4ZUH - chains A and C of the 3 polymer chains in the assembly; structure by X-ray diffraction, 2.39 A resolution.

[Chain A]
Protein: PEDV 3C-Like protease
Organism: Porcine epidemic diarrhea virus
UniProt: K4L9I6 (K4L9I6_9ALPC); residues 1-299 here correspond to UniProt positions 2998-3296 (UniProt number = residue number + 2997)
Amino-acid sequence (305 residues; row label = number of the first residue in the row):
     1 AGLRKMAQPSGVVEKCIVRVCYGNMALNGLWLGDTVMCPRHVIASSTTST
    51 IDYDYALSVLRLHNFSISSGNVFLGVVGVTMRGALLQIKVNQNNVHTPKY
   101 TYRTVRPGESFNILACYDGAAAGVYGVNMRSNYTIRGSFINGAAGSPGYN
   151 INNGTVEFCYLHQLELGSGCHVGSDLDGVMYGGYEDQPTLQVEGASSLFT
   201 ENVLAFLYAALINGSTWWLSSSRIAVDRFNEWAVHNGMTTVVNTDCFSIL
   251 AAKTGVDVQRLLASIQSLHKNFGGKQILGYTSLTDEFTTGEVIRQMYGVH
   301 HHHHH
Disordered / not traced: 299-305
Sequence notes: engineered mutation A144 (Cys3141 in K4L9I6); expression tag (300-305)
From the paper describing this entry:
  - conformationally variable residues (side-chain flip): H41
  - binding site for peptide substrate SAVLQSGF (chain C): M25, A26, L27, H41, I51, G142, A144, H162 to L166, P188 to L190
  - catalytic residues: G142, A144
  - contacts within the chain: H41-Q163 (water-mediated contact), H41-D186 (water-mediated contact)
  - catalytic residues: H41 (proposed by the authors, not directly observed)
  - mutagenesis - R4A, S138A, R294A, Q295A: unchanged binding to monomer-dimer equilibrium
  - mutagenesis - H41A, H162A, D186A: abolished catalytic activity
  - mutagenesis - M25T: abolished catalytic activity on NEMO-derived substrate
  - mutagenesis - M25T: unchanged catalytic activity on SARS-CoV 3CLpro-derived substrate
  - specificity-determining residues: R19 to A26
  - specificity-determining residues: N24 (proposed by the authors, not directly observed)

[Chain C]
Protein: peptide substrate SAVLQSGF
Amino-acid sequence (11 residues; row label = number of the first residue in the row; numbering starts at 0):
     0 TSAVLQSGFRK
Disordered / not traced: 0, 9-10

[Chain A / chain C interface]
Contacting residue pairs (39):
  N24(A) - G7(C)
  N24(A) - F8(C)
  M25(A) - S6(C)  hydrogen bond
  M25(A) - G7(C)
  A26(A) - S6(C)
  A26(A) - G7(C)  hydrogen bond (backbone-backbone)
  A26(A) - F8(C)
  L27(A) - S6(C)
  H41(A) - L4(C)
  H41(A) - Q5(C)
  H41(A) - S6(C)  hydrogen bond (side chain-backbone)
  T47(A) - L4(C)
  F139(A) - Q5(C)  hydrogen bond (backbone-side chain)
  I140(A) - Q5(C)
  N141(A) - S6(C)
  G142(A) - Q5(C)  hydrogen bond (backbone-backbone)
  G142(A) - S6(C)
  G142(A) - G7(C)
  A143(A) - Q5(C)  hydrogen bond (backbone-backbone)
  A144(A) - Q5(C)  hydrogen bond (backbone-backbone)
  A144(A) - S6(C)
  H162(A) - Q5(C)  hydrogen bond
  Q163(A) - L4(C)
  Q163(A) - Q5(C)  hydrogen bond (backbone-backbone)
  L164(A) - A2(C)  hydrophobic
  L164(A) - V3(C)
  L164(A) - L4(C)  hydrophobic
  E165(A) - A2(C)
  E165(A) - V3(C)  hydrogen bond (backbone-backbone)
  E165(A) - Q5(C)  hydrogen bond
  H171(A) - Q5(C)
  D186(A) - L4(C)
  Q187(A) - A2(C)
  P188(A) - S1(C)
  P188(A) - A2(C)
  T189(A) - S1(C)
  T189(A) - A2(C)  hydrogen bond (backbone-backbone)
  L190(A) - S1(C)
  Q191(A) - A2(C)
Interface residues without a listed pair, chain A (27 interface residues in all): I51, Y53, L166, G167

[In short]
27 residues of chain A face 8 of chain C across their interface; the contacts include 12 hydrogen bonds. Polar
pairs include M25(A)-S6(C), H41(A)-S6(C) and F139(A)-Q5(C). The paper reports catalytic residues G142(A),
A144(A) and H41(A); H41A, H162A and D186A of chain A abolish catalytic activity; 8 substitutions were tested
in all.
Here chain A is PEDV 3C-Like protease (Porcine epidemic diarrhea virus) and chain C is peptide substrate
SAVLQSGF. Entry 4ZUH (Complex structure of PEDV 3CLpro mutant (C144A) with a peptide substrate) was determined
by X-ray diffraction, deposited together with 4XFQ.
